Entry 1AFE (X-ray diffraction, 2.00 A resolution); this record covers chains L and H of the 3 polymer chains in the assembly.

Chain L:
Molecule: Alpha-thrombin (small subunit)
From: Homo sapiens
Notes: EC 3.4.21.5
UniProtKB: P00734 (THRB_HUMAN); aligned to UniProt positions 328-341 over residues 1-14 (the alignment contains insertions or deletions, so no single offset holds)
Chain sequence (36 residues; row label = number of the first residue in the row; a row labelled like 14A-14M holds insertion residues (14A, then the next letters in order)):
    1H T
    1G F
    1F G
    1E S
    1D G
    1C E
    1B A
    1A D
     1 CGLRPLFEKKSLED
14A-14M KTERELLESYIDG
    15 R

Chain H:
Molecule: Alpha-thrombin (large subunit)
From: Homo sapiens
Notes: EC 3.4.21.5
UniProtKB: P00734 (THRB_HUMAN); the construct lacks a stretch of the UniProt sequence and is renumbered around it, so the offset changes along the chain: 16-36 = UniProt 364-384; 37-60 = UniProt 386-409; 61-77 = UniProt 419-435; 78-97 = UniProt 437-456; 7 more segments
Chain sequence (259 residues; row label = number of the first residue in the row; note: 2 numbers in that range are skipped by the numbering (no residue carries them; nothing is unmodelled there); a row labelled like 60A-60I holds insertion residues (60A, then the next letters in order)):
    16 IVEGSDAEIGMSPWQVMLFRK
   36A S
    37 PQELLCGASLISDRWVLTAAHCLL
60A-60I YPPWDKNFT
    61 ENDLLVRIGKHSRTRYE
   77A R
    78 NIEKISMLEKIYIHPRYNWR
   97A E
    98 NLDRDIALMKLKKPVAFSDYIHPVCLPDRETA
129A-129C ASL
   130 LQAGYKGRVTGWGNLKETW
148A-148F TANVGK
   150 GQPSVLQVVNLPIVERPVCKDSTRIRITDNMFCAG
  184A Y
   185 KP
186A-186D DEGK
   187 RGDACEGDSGGPFVMKSP
204A-204B FN
   205 NRWYQMGIVSWGE
   219 GCD
  221A R
   222 DGKYGFYTHVFRLKKWIQKVIDQFGE
Disordered / not traced: 148A-148F
Swiss-Prot annotation at these positions:
  - region: Ala183 to Val200 (High affinity receptor-binding region which is also known as the TP508 peptide)
  - active site (Charge relay system): His57, Asp102, Ser195
  - glycosylation: Asn60G (N-linked (GlcNAc...) (complex) asparagine)
Disulfides: Cys42-Cys58, Cys168-Cys182, Cys191-Cys220
Glycans and other covalent adducts: N-acetylglucosamine (NAG) linked to Asn60G
Small-molecule neighbours: ALZ (2-[n'-(4-amino-butyl)-hydrazinocarbonyl]-pyrrolidine-1-carboxylic acid benzyl ester): His57, Tyr60A, Trp60D, Leu99, Ile174, Asp189, Ala190, Cys191, Glu192, Ser195, Val213, Ser214, Trp215, Gly216, Glu217, Gly219, Cys220

How chain L and chain H interact:
Cross-chain cystine bridges: Cys1(L)-Cys122(H)
Residue-residue contacts - 69 pairs, chain L then chain H:
  Cys1(L) - Pro120(H)
  Cys1(L) - Val121(H)
  Cys1(L) - Cys122(H)  disulfide
  Cys1(L) - Arg206(H)  hydrogen bond (backbone-side chain)
  Asp1A(L) - His119(H)  hydrogen bond (backbone-side chain)
  Asp1A(L) - Arg206(H)
  Ala1B(L) - Arg206(H)  hydrogen bond (backbone-side chain)
  Glu1C(L) - Ile47(H)
  Glu1C(L) - Pro120(H)
  Gly1D(L) - Cys122(H)
  Gly1D(L) - Leu123(H)  hydrogen bond (backbone-backbone)
  Ser1E(L) - Cys122(H)  hydrogen bond (backbone-side chain)
  Ser1E(L) - Leu123(H)  hydrogen bond (backbone-backbone)
  Ser1E(L) - Tyr208(H)  hydrogen bond
  Ser1E(L) - Lys235(H)
  Gly1F(L) - Leu123(H)
  Gly1F(L) - Lys235(H)
  Phe1G(L) - Leu123(H)
  Thr1H(L) - Ile47(H)  hydrogen bond (backbone-backbone)
  Thr1H(L) - Ser48(H)  hydrogen bond
  Thr1H(L) - Ile242(H)
  Thr1H(L) - Glu247(H)
  Gly2(L) - Pro120(H)  hydrogen bond (backbone-backbone)
  Gly2(L) - Cys122(H)
  Gly2(L) - Arg206(H)
  Gly2(L) - Trp207(H)  hydrogen bond (backbone-backbone)
  Leu3(L) - His119(H)  hydrogen bond (backbone-side chain)
  Leu3(L) - Asn205(H)
  Leu3(L) - Arg206(H)
  Arg4(L) - Met26(H)  hydrogen bond (side chain-backbone)
  Arg4(L) - Pro28(H)
  Arg4(L) - Trp29(H)
  Arg4(L) - Arg137(H)
  Arg4(L) - Trp207(H)
  Pro5(L) - Ser115(H)
  Pro5(L) - Asp116(H)
  Pro5(L) - His119(H)
  Leu6(L) - Asp116(H)
  Phe7(L) - Glu23(H)
  Phe7(L) - Ile24(H)
  Phe7(L) - Gly25(H)
  Phe7(L) - Met26(H)  hydrophobic
  Glu8(L) - Lys202(H)  salt bridge
  Glu8(L) - Asn205(H)
  Glu8(L) - Trp207(H)  hydrogen bond
  Lys9(L) - His119(H)
  Asp14(L) - Glu23(H)
  Asp14(L) - Met26(H)
  Asp14(L) - Arg137(H)  salt bridge
  Lys14A(L) - Glu23(H)  hydrogen bond (backbone-side chain)
  Thr14B(L) - Arg137(H)  hydrogen bond
  Thr14B(L) - Asn159(H)  hydrogen bond
  Glu14C(L) - Arg137(H)
  Glu14C(L) - Lys202(H)  salt bridge
  Glu14E(L) - Lys135(H)  salt bridge
  Glu14E(L) - Asn159(H)  hydrogen bond
  Glu14E(L) - Tyr184A(H)  hydrogen bond
  Leu14F(L) - Lys135(H)
  Leu14F(L) - Asn159(H)
  Leu14F(L) - Trp207(H)  hydrophobic
  Ser14I(L) - Gly133(H)
  Ser14I(L) - Tyr134(H)
  Ser14I(L) - Lys135(H)  hydrogen bond (side chain-backbone)
  Tyr14J(L) - Tyr134(H)  hydrophobic
  Tyr14J(L) - Lys135(H)  hydrogen bond (side chain-backbone)
  Tyr14J(L) - Met201(H)
  Tyr14J(L) - Lys202(H)  hydrogen bond (side chain-backbone)
  Arg15(L) - Pro204(H)  hydrogen bond (side chain-backbone)
  Arg15(L) - Phe204A(H)  hydrogen bond (side chain-backbone)
Interface residues without a listed pair, chain L (29 interface residues in all): Leu14G, Ile14K, Gly14M
Interface residues without a listed pair, chain H (39 interface residues in all): Tyr117, Pro124, Asp125, Leu129C, Gly136, Lys186D, Gln239

Summary:
29 residues of chain L face 39 of chain H across their interface; the contacts include 1 disulfide bond, 24
hydrogen bonds and 4 salt bridges. Polar contacts include Glu8(L)-Lys202(H), Glu14E(L)-Lys135(H) and
Asp14(L)-Arg137(H). Ligands of chain H: compound ALZ. N-acetylglucosamine is covalently linked to Asn60G(H).
Here chain L is Alpha-thrombin (small subunit) and chain H is Alpha-thrombin (large subunit), both from Homo
sapiens. Entry 1AFE (Human alpha-thrombin inhibition by cbz-pro-azalys-onp) was determined by X-ray
diffraction, deposited together with 1AE8.
